Entry 7TKH (electron microscopy, 4.40 A resolution (low resolution: residue-level contacts below are approximate; hydrogen-bond / salt-bridge calls are withheld)); this record covers chains A and O of the 27 polymer chains in the assembly.

Chain A:
Name: ATP synthase subunit alpha
Source organism: Saccharomyces cerevisiae
UniProtKB: P07251 (ATPA_YEAST); residues 1-510 here correspond to UniProt positions 36-545 (UniProt number = residue number + 35)
Chain sequence (510 residues; each row starts with the number of its first residue):
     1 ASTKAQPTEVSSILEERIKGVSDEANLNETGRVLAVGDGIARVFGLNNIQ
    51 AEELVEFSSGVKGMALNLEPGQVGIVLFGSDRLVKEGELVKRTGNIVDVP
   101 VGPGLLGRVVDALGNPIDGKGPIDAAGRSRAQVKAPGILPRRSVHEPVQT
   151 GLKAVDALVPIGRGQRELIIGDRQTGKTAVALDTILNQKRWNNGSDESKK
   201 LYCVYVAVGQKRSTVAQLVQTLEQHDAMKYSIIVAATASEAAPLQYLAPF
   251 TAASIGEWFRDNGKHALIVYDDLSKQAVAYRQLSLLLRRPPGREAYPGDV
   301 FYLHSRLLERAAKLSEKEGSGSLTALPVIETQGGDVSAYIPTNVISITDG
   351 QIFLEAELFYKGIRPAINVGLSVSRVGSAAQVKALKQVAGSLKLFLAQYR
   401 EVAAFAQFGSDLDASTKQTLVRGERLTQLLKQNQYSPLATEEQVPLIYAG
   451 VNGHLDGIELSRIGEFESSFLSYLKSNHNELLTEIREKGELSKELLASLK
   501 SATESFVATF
Disordered / not traced: 1-8, 510
Curated features (UniProtKB/Swiss-Prot):
  - binding site (ATP): Gly171 to Thr178
  - site: Ser372 (Required for activity)
  - modified residue (Phosphoserine): Ser22, Ser143

Chain O:
Name: ATP synthase subunit 5
Source organism: Saccharomyces cerevisiae
UniProtKB: P09457 (ATPO_YEAST); residues 1-195 here correspond to UniProt positions 18-212 (UniProt number = residue number + 17)
Chain sequence (195 residues; numbered 1 to 195; the number before each row is that of its first residue):
     1 ASKAAAPPPVRLFGVEGTYATALYQAAAKNSSIDAAFQSLQKVESTVKKN
    51 PKLGHLLLNPALSLKDRNSVIDAIVETHKNLDGYVVNLLKVLSENNRLGC
   101 FEKIASDFGVLNDAHNGLLKGTVTSAEPLDPKSFKRIEKALSASKLVGQG
   151 KSLKLENVVKPEIKGGLIVELGDKTVDLSISTKIQKLNKVLEDSI
Disordered / not traced: 1-6, 194-195

Chain A / chain O interface:
Pairs across the interface (7; chain A residue first):
  Asn26(A) with Thr175(O)
  Leu27(A) with Asp173(O); Lys174(O); Thr175(O)
  Asn28(A) with Asp173(O)
  Glu29(A) with Asp173(O)
  Thr30(A) with Asp173(O)
Also at the interface, not in a pair above, chain A (6 interface residues in all): Ala25
Also at the interface, not in a pair above, chain O (4 interface residues in all): Val176

In short:
6 residues of chain A face 4 of chain O across their interface. UniProt lists 8 ATP-binding residues on chain
A.
Chain A is ATP synthase subunit alpha and chain O is ATP synthase subunit 5, both from Saccharomyces
cerevisiae; the structure, Yeast ATP synthase State 2catalytic(b) with 10 mM ATP backbone model, was
determined by electron microscopy (same publication as 7TJS, 7TJT, 7TJU, 7TJV, 7TJW, 7TJX and 30 further
entries).
